PDB entry 8RUT | X-ray diffraction, 1.62 A resolution | chains A and B

# Chain A
Protein: Egl nine homolog 1
Source organism: Homo sapiens
Notes: EC 1.14.11.29
UniProtKB: Q9GZT9 (EGLN1_HUMAN); residues 181-407 here = UniProt positions 181-407
Chain sequence (227 residues; row label = number of the first residue in the row):
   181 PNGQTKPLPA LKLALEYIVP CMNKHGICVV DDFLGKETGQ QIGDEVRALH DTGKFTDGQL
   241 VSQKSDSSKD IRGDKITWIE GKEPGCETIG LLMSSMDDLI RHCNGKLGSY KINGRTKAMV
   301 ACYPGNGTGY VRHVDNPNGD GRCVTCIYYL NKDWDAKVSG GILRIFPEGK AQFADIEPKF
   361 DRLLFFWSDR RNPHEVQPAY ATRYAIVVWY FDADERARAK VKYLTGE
Disordered / not traced: 181-187
Differences from the reference sequence: engineered mutation Val387 (Thr in Q9GZT9)
UniProt features mapped onto this chain:
  - region: Val241 to Ile251 (Beta(2)beta(3) 'finger-like' loop)
  - binding site (Fe cation): His313, Asp315, His374
  - binding site (2-oxoglutarate): Arg383
  - modified residue (S-nitrosocysteine): Cys201, Cys208, Cys302, Cys323, Cys326
  - natural variant: Pro317 (P317R: In ECYT3), Arg371 (R371H: In ECYT3)
  - mutagenesis: Cys201 (C201A: Little change in enzyme activity), Cys208 (C208A: Little change in enzyme activity), Arg252 (R252A: Reduced C-terminal ODD domain (CODD) hydroxylation of HIF1A), Asp254 (D254A/K: Reduced C-terminal ODD domain (CODD) hxdroxylation of HIF1A), Cys266 (C266A: Little change in enzyme activity), Cys283 (C283A: Little change in enzyme activity), Cys302 (C302A: Slight increase in enzyme activity), Tyr303 (Y303F: No effect), Cys323 (C323A: Little change in enzyme activity), Cys326 (C326A: Slight increase in enzyme activity), Arg383 (R383A: Reduces enzyme activity by 95%)

# Chain B
Protein: Hypoxia-inducible Factor-2alpha
UniProtKB: Q99814 (EPAS1_HUMAN); residue numbers follow UniProt; this construct covers 523-542
Chain sequence (20 residues; each row starts with the number of its first residue):
   523 ELDLETLAPY IPMDGEDFQL

# Interface between chain A and chain B
Residue-residue contacts - 59 pairs, chain A then chain B:
  Gln239(A) - Pro531(B)
  Gln239(A) - Tyr532(B)  hydrogen bond (backbone-backbone)
  Leu240(A) - Thr528(B)
  Leu240(A) - Leu529(B)
  Leu240(A) - Ala530(B)
  Leu240(A) - Tyr532(B)
  Val241(A) - Glu527(B)
  Val241(A) - Ala530(B)  hydrogen bond (backbone-backbone)
  Val241(A) - Pro531(B)
  Val241(A) - Tyr532(B)
  Ser242(A) - Glu527(B)  hydrogen bond (backbone-backbone)
  Ser242(A) - Thr528(B)
  Ile251(A) - Thr528(B)
  Ile251(A) - Leu529(B)  hydrophobic
  Arg252(A) - Pro531(B)
  Arg252(A) - Tyr532(B)
  Trp258(A) - Tyr532(B)
  Asp277(A) - Phe540(B)
  Asp277(A) - Leu542(B)
  Ile280(A) - Leu542(B)  hydrophobic
  Arg281(A) - Leu542(B)  hydrogen bond (side chain-backbone)
  Asn293(A) - Gln541(B)
  Asn293(A) - Leu542(B)  hydrogen bond (backbone-backbone)
  Gly294(A) - Phe540(B)
  Gly294(A) - Leu542(B)
  Arg295(A) - Asp539(B)
  Arg295(A) - Phe540(B)  hydrogen bond (backbone-backbone)
  Thr296(A) - Ile533(B)
  Tyr310(A) - Leu529(B)  hydrogen bond (side chain-backbone)
  Tyr310(A) - Ala530(B)
  Tyr310(A) - Pro531(B)
  Arg312(A) - Leu529(B)
  His313(A) - Leu529(B)
  His313(A) - Pro531(B)
  Val314(A) - Ala530(B)
  Asp315(A) - Ala530(B)
  Asp315(A) - Pro531(B)
  Pro317(A) - Leu526(B)  hydrophobic
  Pro317(A) - Glu527(B)
  Pro317(A) - Ala530(B)
  Asn318(A) - Glu527(B)
  Arg322(A) - Pro531(B)  hydrogen bond (side chain-backbone)
  Arg322(A) - Ile533(B)
  Arg370(A) - Leu526(B)
  Trp389(A) - Pro531(B)  hydrophobic
  Trp389(A) - Ile533(B)  hydrophobic
  Tyr390(A) - Leu542(B)  hydrophobic
  Phe391(A) - Ile533(B)  hydrophobic
  Phe391(A) - Asp539(B)
  Arg396(A) - Ile533(B)
  Arg396(A) - Pro534(B)  hydrogen bond (side chain-backbone)
  Arg396(A) - Met535(B)  hydrogen bond
  Arg396(A) - Asp539(B)  salt bridge
  Lys400(A) - Met535(B)  hydrogen bond (side chain-backbone)
  Lys400(A) - Asp536(B)
  Lys400(A) - Gly537(B)  hydrogen bond (side chain-backbone)
  Lys400(A) - Asp539(B)  salt bridge
  Tyr403(A) - Met535(B)
  Tyr403(A) - Asp536(B)
Also at the interface, not in a pair above, chain A (34 interface residues in all): Ile292, Lys297, Val311, Asp320, Ala399
Also at the interface, not in a pair above, chain B (18 interface residues in all): Asp525, Glu538

# Summary
Chain A and chain B form an interface of 34 and 18 residues respectively, with 12 hydrogen bonds and 2 salt
bridges. Among the polar pairs are Arg396(A)-Asp539(B), Lys400(A)-Asp539(B) and Arg281(A)-Leu542(B).
Chain A is Egl nine homolog 1 (Homo sapiens) and chain B is Hypoxia-inducible Factor-2alpha; the structure,
HIF prolyl-hydroxylase-2 (PHD2) T387V variant bound to Fe(III), 2-oxoglutarate (2OG) and Hypoxia-inducible
Factor-2alpha (HIF-2alpha), was determined by X-ray diffraction.
